9DM7 - chains H and L of the 3 polymer chains in the assembly; structure by electron microscopy, 3.02 A resolution.

Chain H:
Name: Fab_E6 heavy chain
From: Homo sapiens
Sequence (126 residues; each row starts with the number of its first residue; note: 2 numbers in that range are skipped by the numbering (no residue carries them; nothing is unmodelled there)):
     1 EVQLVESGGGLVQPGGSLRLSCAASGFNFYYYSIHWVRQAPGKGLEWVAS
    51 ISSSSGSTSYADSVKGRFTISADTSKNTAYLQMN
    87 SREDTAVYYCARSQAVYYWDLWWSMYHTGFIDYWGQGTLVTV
Disordered / not traced: 87-88
Cystine bridges: Cys22-Cys96

Chain L:
Name: Fab_E6 light chain
From: Homo sapiens
Sequence (107 residues; each row starts with the number of its first residue):
     1 DIQMTQSPSSLSASVGDRVTITCRASQSVSSAVAWYQQKPGKAPKLLIYS
    51 ASSLYSGVPSRFSGSRSGTDFTLTISSLQPEDFATYYCQQSSSSLITFGQ
   101 GTKVEIK
Cystine bridges: Cys23-Cys88

Interface between chain H and chain L:
Contacting residue pairs (24):
  Gln39(H) - Gln38(L)
  Leu45(H) - Tyr87(L)  hydrophobic
  Leu45(H) - Phe98(L)
  Trp47(H) - Leu95(L)  hydrophobic
  Trp47(H) - Ile96(L)
  Trp47(H) - Phe98(L)  hydrophobic
  Ser59(H) - Ser94(L)  hydrogen bond (side chain-backbone)
  Tyr95(H) - Ala43(L)  hydrophobic
  Tyr112(H) - Ala32(L)  hydrophobic
  Tyr112(H) - Ser91(L)
  His113(H) - Ser91(L)  hydrogen bond (backbone-side chain)
  Thr114(H) - Tyr49(L)
  Thr114(H) - Ser50(L)
  Gly115(H) - Tyr36(L)
  Phe116(H) - Tyr36(L)  hydrogen bond (backbone-side chain)
  Phe116(H) - Leu46(L)
  Phe116(H) - Gln89(L)
  Phe116(H) - Ile96(L)  hydrophobic
  Ile117(H) - Tyr55(L)
  Asp118(H) - Lys45(L)
  Asp118(H) - Leu46(L)  hydrogen bond (side chain-backbone)
  Asp118(H) - Tyr55(L)
  Trp120(H) - Pro44(L)
  Gly121(H) - Ala43(L)
Also at the interface, not in a pair above, chain H (19 interface residues in all): Gly44, Glu46, Ala61, Met111, Gln122
Also at the interface, not in a pair above, chain L (21 interface residues in all): Ala34, Gly41, Lys42, Ser92

Summary:
19 residues of chain H and 21 residues of chain L are in contact; the contacts include 4 hydrogen bonds. Among
the polar pairs are Ser59(H)-Ser94(L), His113(H)-Ser91(L) and Phe116(H)-Tyr36(L).
Chain H is Fab_E6 heavy chain and chain L is Fab_E6 light chain, both from Homo sapiens; the structure,
mannosyltransferase PimE in complex with Fab_E6, was determined by electron microscopy (same publication as
9DLF, 9DLH, 9DM5 and 9MJB).
